PDB entry 7O2L | X-ray diffraction, 3.00 A resolution | chains L and V of the 28 polymer chains in the assembly

# Chain L
Name: Proteasome endopeptidase complex
Source organism: Saccharomyces cerevisiae
Notes: EC 3.4.25.1
UniProt: A0A6A5Q0P3 (A0A6A5Q0P3_YEASX); residues 1-222 here correspond to UniProt positions 20-241 (UniProt number = residue number + 19)
Sequence (222 residues; each row starts with the number of its first residue):
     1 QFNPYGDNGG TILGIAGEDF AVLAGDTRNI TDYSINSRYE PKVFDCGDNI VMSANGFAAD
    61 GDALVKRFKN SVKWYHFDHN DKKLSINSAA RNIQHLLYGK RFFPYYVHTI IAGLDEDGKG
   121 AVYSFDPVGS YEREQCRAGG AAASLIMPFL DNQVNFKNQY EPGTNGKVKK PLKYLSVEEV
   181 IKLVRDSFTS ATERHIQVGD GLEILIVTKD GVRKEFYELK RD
Metal / ion sites: Mg2+: Asp-222 (shared with Ile-163(V), Asp-166(V) of chain V)

# Chain V
Name: Proteasome endopeptidase complex
Source organism: Saccharomyces cerevisiae
Notes: EC 3.4.25.1
UniProt: A0A6A5Q449 (A0A6A5Q449_YEASX); residues 1-232 here correspond to UniProt positions 30-261 (UniProt number = residue number + 29)
Sequence (232 residues; numbered 1 to 232; the number before each row is that of its first residue):
     1 TTIVGVKFNN GVVIAADTRS TQGPIVADKN CAKLHRISPK IWCAGAGTAA DTEAVTQLIG
    61 SNIELHSLYT SREPRVVSAL QMLKQHLFKY QGHIGAYLIV AGVDPTGSHL FSIHAHGSTD
   121 VGYYLSLGSG SLAAMAVLES HWKQDLTKEE AIKLASDAIQ AGIWNDLGSG SNVDVCVMEI
   181 GKDAEYLRNY LTPNVREEKQ KSYKFPRGTT AVLKESIVNI CDIQEEQVDI TA
Unresolved in the structure: 227-232
Metal / ion sites: Mg2+: Ile-163, Asp-166 (shared with Asp-222(L) of chain L)
Residues lining bound ligands: V08 ((2 {R},3 {S})-3-methanoyl-4-methyl-2-hydroxy-pentanoic acid): Thr-1, Arg-19, Ser-20, Thr-21, Lys-33, Ala-46, Gly-47, Ala-49, Ser-129, Gly-168

# Chain L / chain V interface
Residue-residue contacts - 61 pairs, chain L then chain V:
  Arg-28(L) / Leu-167(V)
  Ile-30(L) / Leu-167(V)  hydrophobic
  Asp-32(L) / Leu-167(V)
  Tyr-33(L) / Gly-23(V)
  Tyr-33(L) / Asn-165(V)
  Tyr-33(L) / Asp-166(V)
  Tyr-33(L) / Leu-167(V)  hydrogen bond (backbone-backbone)
  Tyr-33(L) / Gly-168(V)
  Ile-35(L) / Trp-164(V)
  Ile-35(L) / Leu-167(V)  hydrophobic
  Arg-38(L) / Trp-164(V)  hydrogen bond (side chain-backbone)
  Arg-38(L) / Asn-165(V)
  Phe-149(L) / Tyr-203(V)
  Asn-152(L) / Phe-205(V)
  Gln-153(L) / Tyr-203(V)
  Gln-153(L) / Phe-205(V)
  Asn-158(L) / Thr-209(V)
  Gln-159(L) / Phe-205(V)
  Gln-159(L) / Thr-209(V)
  Tyr-160(L) / Thr-209(V)  hydrogen bond (backbone-backbone)
  Tyr-160(L) / Ala-211(V)  hydrophobic
  Pro-162(L) / Pro-206(V)  hydrophobic
  Pro-162(L) / Arg-207(V)
  Pro-162(L) / Gly-208(V)
  Asn-165(L) / Thr-210(V)
  Asn-165(L) / Val-212(V)
  Gly-166(L) / Ala-211(V)
  Glu-179(L) / Lys-201(V)
  Lys-182(L) / Gln-200(V)
  Leu-183(L) / Tyr-203(V)
  Arg-185(L) / Glu-197(V)  salt bridge
  Arg-185(L) / Gln-200(V)  hydrogen bond
  Asp-186(L) / Lys-199(V)
  Asp-186(L) / Gln-200(V)  hydrogen bond (side chain-backbone)
  Asp-186(L) / Lys-201(V)  hydrogen bond (side chain-backbone)
  Asp-186(L) / Tyr-203(V)  hydrogen bond
  Thr-189(L) / Arg-196(V)
  Ser-190(L) / Arg-196(V)
  Glu-193(L) / Val-26(V)
  Glu-193(L) / Lys-29(V)  salt bridge
  Glu-193(L) / Arg-196(V)
  Arg-194(L) / Ile-25(V)
  Arg-194(L) / Val-26(V)  hydrogen bond (backbone-backbone)
  Arg-194(L) / Ala-27(V)  hydrogen bond (side chain-backbone)
  Arg-194(L) / Lys-29(V)
  His-195(L) / Pro-24(V)
  His-195(L) / Ile-25(V)
  Ile-196(L) / Arg-19(V)
  Ile-196(L) / Thr-21(V)
  Ile-196(L) / Pro-24(V)  hydrogen bond (backbone-backbone)
  Ile-196(L) / Val-26(V)  hydrophobic
  Ile-196(L) / Leu-167(V)
  Lys-220(L) / Asn-194(V)  hydrogen bond (side chain-backbone)
  Arg-221(L) / Trp-164(V)
  Asp-222(L) / Arg-19(V)  salt bridge
  Asp-222(L) / Ile-163(V)
  Asp-222(L) / Trp-164(V)
  Asp-222(L) / Asp-166(V)
  Asp-222(L) / Ser-169(V)
  Asp-222(L) / Ser-171(V)  hydrogen bond (side chain-backbone)
  Asp-222(L) / Asn-194(V)
Other interface residues (no listed pair), chain L (33 interface residues in all): Ser-34, Leu-145, Glu-161, Glu-218
Other interface residues (no listed pair), chain V (34 interface residues in all): Asp-28, Gly-170, Val-195

# Summary
33 residues of chain L face 34 of chain V across their interface; the contacts include 12 hydrogen bonds and 3
salt bridges. Polar contacts include Arg-185(L)/Glu-197(V), Glu-193(L)/Lys-29(V) and Asp-222(L)/Arg-19(V).
Chain V binds compound V08. Asp-222(L), Ile-163(V) and Asp-166(V) form the Mg2+ site.
Chain L is Proteasome endopeptidase complex and chain V is Proteasome endopeptidase complex, both from
Saccharomyces cerevisiae; the structure, Yeast 20S proteasome in complex with the covalently bound inhibitor
b-lactone (2R,3S)-3-isopropyl-4-oxo-2-oxetane-carboxylate (IOC), was determined by X-ray diffraction.
